PDB entry 7VWZ | electron microscopy, 4.00 A resolution | chains 2 and G of the 10 polymer chains in the assembly

# Chain 2
Molecule: micF promoter DNA reverse strand
Sequence (70 nucleotides; each row starts with the number of its first residue):
     2 TGCATCCGTG AGTCGAGGGT AATAAGTTGC GAGTGAAGGT TTTGTTTTGA CATTCAGTGC
    62 TGTCAAATAC
Unresolved in the structure: 66-71

# Chain G
Name: Right origin-binding protein
From: Escherichia coli K-12
Reference sequence: P0ACI0 (ROB_ECOLI); residues 1-289 here = UniProt positions 1-289
Amino-acid sequence (289 residues; row label = number of the first residue in the row):
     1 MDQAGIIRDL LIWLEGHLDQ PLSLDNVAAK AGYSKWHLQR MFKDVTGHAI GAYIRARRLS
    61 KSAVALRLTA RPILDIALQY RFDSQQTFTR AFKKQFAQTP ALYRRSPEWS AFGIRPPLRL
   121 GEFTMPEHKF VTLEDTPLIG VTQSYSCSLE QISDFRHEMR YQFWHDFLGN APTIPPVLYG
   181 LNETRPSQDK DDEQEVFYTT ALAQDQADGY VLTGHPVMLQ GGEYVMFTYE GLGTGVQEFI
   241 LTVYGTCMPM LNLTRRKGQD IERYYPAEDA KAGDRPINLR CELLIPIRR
Unresolved in the structure: 1-4, 49, 52, 121-289
Curated features (UniProtKB/Swiss-Prot):
  - DNA-binding region (H-T-H motif): Asp25 to Thr46, Ile73 to Phe96
Reported in the primary citation:
  - mutagenesis - W164A, E262A: decreased signaling

# How chain 2 and chain G interact
Residue-residue contacts - 19 pairs, chain 2 then chain G:
  DT47(2) - Thr99(G)  hydrogen bond to the phosphate
  DT48(2) - Lys93(G)  salt bridge to the phosphate
  DT48(2) - Thr99(G)  hydrogen bond to the phosphate
  DC56(2) - Leu24(G)  phosphate contact
  DA57(2) - Leu24(G)  phosphate contact
  DA57(2) - Asp25(G)  hydrogen bond to the phosphate
  DA57(2) - Lys35(G)  salt bridge to the phosphate
  DA57(2) - Gln39(G)  base contact
  DA57(2) - Gly51(G)  sugar contact
  DG58(2) - Gln39(G)  base contact
  DG58(2) - Ile50(G)  hydrogen bond to the phosphate
  DG58(2) - Gly51(G)  hydrogen bond to the phosphate
  DT59(2) - Gln39(G)  base contact
  DT59(2) - Arg40(G)  base contact
  DT59(2) - Lys43(G)  hydrogen bond to the phosphate
  DT59(2) - Gly47(G)  phosphate contact
  DG60(2) - Arg40(G)  hydrogen bond to the base
  DG60(2) - Lys43(G)  salt bridge to the phosphate
  DC61(2) - Arg40(G)  base contact
Also at the interface, not in a pair above, chain 2 (9 interface residues in all): DT49
Also at the interface, not in a pair above, chain G (15 interface residues in all): Trp36, Tyr53, Gln86, Gln98

# Overview
The interface between chain 2 and chain G involves 9 residues on one side and 15 on the other; the contacts
include 7 hydrogen bonds and 3 salt bridges. Polar contacts include DG60(2)-Arg40(G), DT47(2)-Thr99(G) and
DT48(2)-Thr99(G). The paper reports that W164A and E262A of chain G reduce signaling.
Chain 2 is micF promoter DNA reverse strand and chain G is Right origin-binding protein (Escherichia coli
K-12); the structure, Cryo-EM structure of Rob-dependent transcription activation complex in a unique
conformation, was determined by electron microscopy together with 7VWY from the same study.
